PDB entry 8UDL | electron microscopy, 2.37 A resolution | chains B and C of the 5 polymer chains in the assembly

== Chain B (and C) ==
Protein: DNA polymerase subunit gamma-2, mitochondrial
From: Homo sapiens
Notes: EC 2.7.7.7; chain C of this document is another copy of the same molecule, construct and numbering; everything in this record applies to it too
Reference sequence: Q9UHN1 (DPOG2_HUMAN); numbering as in UniProt (aligned over 1-485)
Chain sequence (485 residues; row label = number of the first residue in the row):
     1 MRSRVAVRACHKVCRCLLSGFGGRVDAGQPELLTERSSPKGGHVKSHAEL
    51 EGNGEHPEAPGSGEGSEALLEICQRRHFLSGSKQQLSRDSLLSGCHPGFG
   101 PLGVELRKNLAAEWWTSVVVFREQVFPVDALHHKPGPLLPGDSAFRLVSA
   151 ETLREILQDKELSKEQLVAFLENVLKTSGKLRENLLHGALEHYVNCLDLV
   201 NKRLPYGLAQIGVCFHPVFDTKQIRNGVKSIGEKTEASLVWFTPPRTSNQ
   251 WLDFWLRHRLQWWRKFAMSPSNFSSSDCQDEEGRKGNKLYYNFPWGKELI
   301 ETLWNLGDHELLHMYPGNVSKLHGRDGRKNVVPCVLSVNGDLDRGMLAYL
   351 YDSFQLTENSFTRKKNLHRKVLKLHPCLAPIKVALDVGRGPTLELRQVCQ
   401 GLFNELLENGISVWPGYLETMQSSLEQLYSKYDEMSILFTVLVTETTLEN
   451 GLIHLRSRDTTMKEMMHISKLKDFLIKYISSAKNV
Disordered / not traced: 1-63, 220-226, 356-360 (chain C: 1-66, 220-227, 356-367)
Swiss-Prot annotation at these positions:
  - modified residue: S38 (Phosphoserine)
  - natural variant: R182 (R182W: In MTDPS16), G416 (G416A: No functional deficit), D433 (D433Y: In MTDPS16B), G451 (G451E: In PEOA4)

== How chain B and chain C interact ==
Residue-residue contacts (71; chain B residue first):
  P97(B) - L131(C)
  G98(B) - D129(C)
  F99(B) - D129(C)  hydrogen bond (backbone-side chain)
  P101(B) - P127(C)
  V104(B) - D129(C)
  R107(B) - D129(C)  salt bridge
  K108(B) - W115(C)
  W115(B) - K108(C)
  V120(B) - L407(C)
  E123(B) - P415(C)
  E123(B) - Y417(C)  hydrogen bond
  E123(B) - L418(C)
  P127(B) - P101(C)
  D129(B) - V104(C)
  D129(B) - R107(C)  salt bridge
  L131(B) - P97(C)
  L131(B) - E233(C)
  H132(B) - V213(C)
  H132(B) - E233(C)  salt bridge
  H133(B) - I231(C)
  H133(B) - E233(C)  salt bridge
  S143(B) - S149(C)
  S143(B) - E151(C)  hydrogen bond
  A144(B) - S149(C)
  F145(B) - V148(C)
  F145(B) - S149(C)
  R146(B) - R146(C)
  R146(B) - L147(C)
  R146(B) - V148(C)  hydrogen bond (backbone-backbone)
  L147(B) - R146(C)
  L147(B) - I231(C)  hydrophobic
  V148(B) - F145(C)
  V148(B) - R146(C)  hydrogen bond (backbone-backbone)
  V148(B) - V148(C)  hydrophobic
  S149(B) - A144(C)
  S149(B) - R146(C)
  S149(B) - K229(C)
  A150(B) - L171(C)
  A150(B) - L175(C)  hydrophobic
  E151(B) - S143(C)  hydrogen bond
  L153(B) - L171(C)  hydrophobic
  I156(B) - L167(C)  hydrophobic
  L157(B) - L167(C)
  L162(B) - L167(C)
  S163(B) - S163(C)  hydrogen bond (side chain-backbone)
  S163(B) - E165(C)
  K164(B) - S163(C)  hydrogen bond (backbone-backbone)
  E165(B) - K160(C)  salt bridge
  E165(B) - S163(C)  hydrogen bond (backbone-side chain)
  L167(B) - L167(C)  hydrophobic
  L171(B) - L153(C)  hydrophobic
  L175(B) - A150(C)  hydrophobic
  H192(B) - S80(C)
  N195(B) - H77(C)
  D198(B) - H77(C)  salt bridge
  L199(B) - H77(C)
  N201(B) - E419(C)  hydrogen bond
  R203(B) - L418(C)
  R203(B) - E419(C)  salt bridge
  V213(B) - H132(C)
  K229(B) - E151(C)  salt bridge
  I231(B) - H133(C)
  E233(B) - L131(C)
  E233(B) - H132(C)  hydrogen bond (side chain-backbone)
  E233(B) - H133(C)  salt bridge
  F403(B) - E123(C)
  L407(B) - V120(C)
  L407(B) - F121(C)  hydrophobic
  W414(B) - L199(C)  hydrophobic
  P415(B) - E123(C)
  L418(B) - R203(C)  hydrogen bond (backbone-side chain)
Also at the interface, not in a pair above, chain B (59 interface residues in all): H77, S80, H96, E105, F121, F126, L181, F215, V228, E408
Also at the interface, not in a pair above, chain C (57 interface residues in all): H96, G98, T152, Q166, V168, F170, V174, L181, H192, N195, D198, F215, F403, W414

== Overview ==
59 residues of chain B and 57 residues of chain C are in contact; the contacts include 12 hydrogen bonds and 9
salt bridges. Polar pairs include R107(B)-D129(C), H132(B)-E233(C) and H133(B)-E233(C).
Both chains are DNA polymerase subunit gamma-2, mitochondrial (Homo sapiens). Entry 8UDL (Human Mitochondrial
DNA Polymerase Gamma Binary Complex) was determined by electron microscopy together with 8UDK from the same
study.
